Entry 6RYL (X-ray diffraction, 2.63 A resolution); this record covers chains B and G of the 5 polymer chains in the assembly.

# Chain B
Name: Protein WUSCHEL
Source organism: Arabidopsis thaliana
UniProt: Q9SB92 (WUS_ARATH); residues 34-103 here = UniProt positions 34-103
Chain sequence (76 residues; numbered 30 to 105; the number before each row is that of its first residue):
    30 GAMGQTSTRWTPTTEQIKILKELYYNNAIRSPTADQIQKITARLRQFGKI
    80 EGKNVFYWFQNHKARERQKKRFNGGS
Unresolved in the structure: 30-36, 101-105
Construct notes: expression tag (30-33, 104-105)
Swiss-Prot annotation at these positions:
  - DNA-binding region: Gln34 to Lys99 (Homeobox)
  - mutagenesis: Pro41 (P41L: In wus-3; weak allele in which meristem stem cells are misspecified and appear to undergo differentiation)
Reported in the primary citation:
  - binding site for the 16-nt DNA strand: Arg38
  - binding site for the 16-nt DNA strand: Arg94
  - mutagenesis - T35R, S36R, R94K: increased binding to TAAT probe
  - mutagenesis - T35R, S36R: unchanged binding to TGAA probe
  - mutagenesis - R94K (40-fold): decreased binding to TGAA probe

# Chain G
Molecule: 16-nt DNA strand
Sequence (16 nucleotides; numbered 1 to 16; the number before each row is that of its first residue):
     1 GTGTTAATGGGTTGTG

# Chain B / chain G interface
Pairs across the interface - 15 pairs, chain B then chain G:
  Arg38(B) - DG3(G)  base contact
  Arg38(B) - DT4(G)  hydrogen bond to the base
  Arg38(B) - DT5(G)  hydrogen bond to the sugar
  Arg38(B) - DA6(G)  phosphate contact
  Trp39(B) - DT5(G)  sugar contact
  Trp39(B) - DA6(G)  hydrogen bond to the phosphate
  Pro41(B) - DT5(G)  phosphate contact
  Lys82(B) - DA7(G)  salt bridge to the phosphate
  Asn83(B) - DA6(G)  hydrogen bond to the phosphate
  Tyr86(B) - DA6(G)  sugar contact
  Tyr86(B) - DA7(G)  base contact
  Asn90(B) - DT5(G)  base contact
  Asn90(B) - DA6(G)  hydrogen bond to the base
  Arg94(B) - DT4(G)  sugar contact
  Arg94(B) - DT5(G)  salt bridge to the phosphate
Other interface residues (no listed pair), chain B (9 interface residues in all): Trp87

# Summary
9 residues of chain B face 5 of chain G across their interface; the contacts include 5 hydrogen bonds and 2
salt bridges. Polar pairs include Arg38(B)-DT4(G), Asn90(B)-DA6(G) and Arg38(B)-DT5(G). From the paper: a
binding site for the 16-nt DNA strand at Arg38(B) and Arg94(B); T35R, S36R and R94K of chain B increase
binding to TAAT probe.
Chain B is Protein WUSCHEL (Arabidopsis thaliana) and chain G is a 16-nt DNA strand; the structure, WUS-HD
bound to TAAT DNA, was determined by X-ray diffraction (same publication as 6RY3, 6RYD and 6RYI).
